PDB entry 8RYM | X-ray diffraction, 2.34 A resolution | chains A and B of the 5 polymer chains in the assembly

== Chain A ==
Molecule: HLA class I histocompatibility antigen, A alpha chain
From: Homo sapiens
Reference sequence: P04439 (HLAA_HUMAN); residues 1-275 here correspond to UniProt positions 25-299 (UniProt number = residue number + 24)
Sequence (276 residues; numbered 1 to 276; the number before each row is that of its first residue):
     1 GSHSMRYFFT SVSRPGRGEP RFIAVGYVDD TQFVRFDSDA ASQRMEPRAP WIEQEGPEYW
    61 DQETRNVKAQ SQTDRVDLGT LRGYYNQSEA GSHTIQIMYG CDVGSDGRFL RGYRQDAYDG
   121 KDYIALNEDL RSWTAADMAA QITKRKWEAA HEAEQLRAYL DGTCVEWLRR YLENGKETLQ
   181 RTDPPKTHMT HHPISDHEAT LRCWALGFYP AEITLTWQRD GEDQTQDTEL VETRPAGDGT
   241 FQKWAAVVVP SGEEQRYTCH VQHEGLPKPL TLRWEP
Construct notes: expression tag (276)
Swiss-Prot annotation at these positions:
  - region: E275 (Connecting peptide)
  - binding site (a peptide antigen): Y7, T73, Y84, D116, T143, K146, Y159, Y171
  - modified residue: Y59 (Sulfotyrosine)
  - glycosylation: N86 (N-linked (GlcNAc...) asparagine)
Disulfides: C101-C164, C203-C259

== Chain B ==
Molecule: Beta-2-microglobulin
From: Homo sapiens
Reference sequence: P61769 (B2MG_HUMAN); residues 1-99 here correspond to UniProt positions 21-119 (UniProt number = residue number + 20)
Sequence (100 residues; row label = number of the first residue in the row; numbering starts at 0):
     0 MIQRTPKIQV YSRHPAENGK SNFLNCYVSG FHPSDIEVDL LKNGERIEKV EHSDLSFSKD
    60 WSFYLLYYTE FTPTEKDEYA CRVNHVTLSQ PKIVKWDRDM
Disordered / not traced: 0-1
Construct notes: initiating methionine (0)
Swiss-Prot annotation at these positions:
  - modified residue: Q2 (Pyrrolidone carboxylic acid)
  - glycosylation: I1 (N-linked (Glc) (glycation) isoleucine), K19 (N-linked (Glc) (glycation) lysine), K41 (N-linked (Glc) (glycation) lysine), K48 (N-linked (Glc) (glycation) lysine), K58 (N-linked (Glc) (glycation) lysine), K91 (N-linked (Glc) (glycation) lysine), K94 (N-linked (Glc) (glycation) lysine)
Disulfides: C25-C80

== Interface between chain A and chain B ==
Pairs across the interface (53; chain A residue first):
  F8(A) with S55(B); F56(B)
  F9(A) with F56(B)
  T10(A) with L54(B); F56(B); F62(B)
  V12(A) with S33(B)
  I23(A) with L54(B)
  V25(A) with D53(B)
  Y27(A) with S55(B); Y63(B)
  Q32(A) with D53(B), hydrogen bond
  R35(A) with D53(B), salt bridge
  R48(A) with D53(B), salt bridge
  Q96(A) with H31(B), hydrogen bond; F56(B); W60(B), hydrogen bond (side chain-backbone); F62(B)
  I97(A) with F56(B)
  Q115(A) with K58(B), hydrogen bond (side chain-backbone); W60(B)
  D116(A) with W60(B)
  A117(A) with W60(B), hydrophobic
  D119(A) with H31(B)
  G120(A) with H31(B), hydrogen bond (backbone-side chain); W60(B)
  D122(A) with W60(B), hydrogen bond
  T190(A) with D98(B); M99(B), hydrogen bond (side chain-backbone)
  H192(A) with D98(B), hydrogen bond (side chain-backbone); M99(B), hydrogen bond (side chain-backbone)
  R202(A) with M99(B), hydrogen bond (side chain-backbone)
  W204(A) with M99(B), hydrogen bond (side chain-backbone)
  V231(A) with Q8(B)
  E232(A) with K6(B), salt bridge; Q8(B), hydrogen bond (backbone-side chain); Y26(B); S28(B), hydrogen bond
  R234(A) with Q8(B), hydrogen bond; Y10(B); Y26(B)
  P235(A) with Y10(B), hydrogen bond (backbone-side chain); Y26(B); L65(B), hydrophobic
  A236(A) with R12(B); N24(B), hydrogen bond (backbone-side chain)
  G237(A) with R12(B), hydrogen bond (backbone-side chain)
  D238(A) with R12(B); H13(B)
  Q242(A) with Y10(B); S11(B); R12(B), hydrogen bond (side chain-backbone)
  W244(A) with M99(B), hydrophobic
Interface residues without a listed pair, chain A (35 interface residues in all): T94, M98, K121, T233
Interface residues without a listed pair, chain B (24 interface residues in all): D59, D96

== Overview ==
35 residues of chain A and 24 residues of chain B are in contact, with 18 hydrogen bonds and 3 salt bridges.
Among the polar pairs are R35(A)-D53(B), R48(A)-D53(B) and E232(A)-K6(B). Curated annotation (UniProt) lists 8
peptide antigen-binding residues on chain A.
Here chain A is HLA class I histocompatibility antigen, A alpha chain and chain B is Beta-2-microglobulin,
both from Homo sapiens. Entry 8RYM (Structure of S2 TCR in complex with HLA-A*03:01 bound to ELFSYLIEK
peptide) was determined by X-ray diffraction, deposited together with 8RYN, 8RYO, 8RYP and 8RYQ.
